2XHS - chains A and B; structure by X-ray diffraction, 2.80 A resolution.

# Chain A
Protein: Nuclear hormone receptor ftz-F1
Source organism: Drosophila melanogaster
Notes: fragment: ligand binding domain, residues 791-1027
UniProt: P33244 (FTZF1_DROME); residues 790-1027 here = UniProt positions 790-1027
Sequence (245 residues; each row starts with the number of its first residue):
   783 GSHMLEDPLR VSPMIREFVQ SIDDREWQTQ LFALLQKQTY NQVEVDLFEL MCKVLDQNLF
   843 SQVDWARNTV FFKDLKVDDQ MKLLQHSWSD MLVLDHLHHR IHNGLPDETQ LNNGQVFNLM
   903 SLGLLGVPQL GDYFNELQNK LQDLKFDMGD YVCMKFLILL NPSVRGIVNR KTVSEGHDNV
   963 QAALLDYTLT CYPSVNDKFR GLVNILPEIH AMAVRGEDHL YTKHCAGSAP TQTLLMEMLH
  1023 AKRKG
Unresolved in the structure: 1027
Modified / non-standard residues: Mse786, Mse796, Mse833, Mse863, Mse873, Mse902, Mse930, Mse936, Mse994, Mse1018, Mse1020 (selenomethionine; parent Met)
Construct notes: expression tag (783-789)
What the authors report for this chain:
  - contacts within the chain: Val825-Asn895, Thr821-Asn895, Val825-Gln897, Asn900-Ser903 (hydrogen bond)

# Chain B
Protein: Segmentation protein fushi tarazu
UniProt: P02835 (FTZ_DROME); residues 1-9 here correspond to UniProt positions 107-115 (UniProt number = residue number + 106)
Sequence (9 residues; row label = number of the first residue in the row):
     1 STLRALLTN

# Interface between chain A and chain B
Pairs across the interface (13):
  Phe842(A) - Leu6(B)  hydrophobic
  Arg849(A) - Leu6(B)
  Arg849(A) - Asn9(B)  hydrogen bond (side chain-backbone)
  Val859(A) - Leu7(B)  hydrophobic
  Asp860(A) - Arg4(B)  salt bridge
  Gln862(A) - Leu7(B)
  Mse863(A) - Leu3(B)  hydrophobic
  Mse863(A) - Arg4(B)
  Mse863(A) - Leu7(B)  hydrophobic
  Leu1016(A) - Thr2(B)
  Glu1019(A) - Ser1(B)
  Glu1019(A) - Thr2(B)
  Glu1019(A) - Leu3(B)  hydrogen bond (side chain-backbone)
Interface residues without a listed pair, chain A (11 interface residues in all): Val845, Leu866, Mse1020
Interface residues without a listed pair, chain B (8 interface residues in all): Thr8
From the paper, about this interface:
  - residue pairs: Asp860(A)-Arg4(B) (hydrogen bond), Mse863(A)-Leu3(B), Mse1020(A)-Leu3(B)
  - interface residues, chain A: Phe842(A), Val845(A), Val859(A), Leu866(A), Leu1016(A)

# Overview
11 residues of chain A and 8 residues of chain B are in contact; the contacts include 2 hydrogen bonds and 1
salt bridge. Among the polar pairs are Asp860(A)-Arg4(B), Arg849(A)-Asn9(B) and Glu1019(A)-Leu3(B). The paper
describes a hydrogen bond between Asp860(A) and Arg4(B); contacts between Mse863(A) and Leu3(B) and Mse1020(A)
and Leu3(B). The paper reports interface residues Phe842(A), Val845(A) and Val859(A) among others; contacts
within the chain involving Asn895(A), Val825(A) and Thr821(A) among others.
Chain A is Nuclear hormone receptor ftz-F1 (Drosophila melanogaster) and chain B is Segmentation protein fushi
tarazu; the structure, Crystal structure of the ligand binding domain of Fushi tarazu factor 1 of Drosophila
melanogaster, was determined by X-ray diffraction.
